Entry 7PS0 (X-ray diffraction, 2.92 A resolution); this record covers chains H and L of the 3 polymer chains in the assembly.

# Chain H
Molecule: Beta-24 heavy chain
From: Homo sapiens
Amino-acid sequence (228 residues; each row starts with the number of its first residue):
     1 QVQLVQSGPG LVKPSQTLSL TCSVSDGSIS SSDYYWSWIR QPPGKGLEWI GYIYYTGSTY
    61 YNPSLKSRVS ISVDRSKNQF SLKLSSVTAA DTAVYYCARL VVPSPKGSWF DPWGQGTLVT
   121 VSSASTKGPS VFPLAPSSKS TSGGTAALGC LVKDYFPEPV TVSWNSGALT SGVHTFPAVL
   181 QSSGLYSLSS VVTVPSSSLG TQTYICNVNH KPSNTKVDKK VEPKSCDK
Unresolved in the structure: 139-143, 226-228
Disulfide bonds: Cys22-Cys97, Cys150-Cys206

# Chain L
Molecule: Beta-24 light chain
From: Homo sapiens
Amino-acid sequence (216 residues; numbered 1 to 216; the number before each row is that of its first residue):
     1 SYELTQPASV SGSPGQSITI SCTGTSIDVG NYNLASWYQQ HPGKAPKLII YEGSRRPSGV
    61 SNRFSGAKSG NTASLTISGL QAEDEADYYC CSYVGSSTYV FGSGTKVTVL GQPKANPTVT
   121 LFPPSSEELQ ANKATLVCLI SDFYPGAVTV AWKADSSPVK AGVETTTPSK QSNNKYAASS
   181 YLSLTPEQWK SHRSYSCQVT HEGSTVEKTV APTECS
Unresolved in the structure: 214-216
Disulfide bonds: Cys22-Cys90, Cys138-Cys197

# How chain H and chain L interact
Residue-residue contacts - 69 pairs, chain H then chain L:
  Gln41(H) - Gln40(L)  hydrogen bond
  Gln41(H) - Tyr89(L)  hydrogen bond
  Lys45(H) - Tyr89(L)  hydrogen bond (backbone-side chain)
  Gly46(H) - Tyr89(L)
  Leu47(H) - Phe101(L)  hydrophobic
  Trp49(H) - Thr98(L)
  Trp49(H) - Tyr99(L)
  Tyr52(H) - Tyr99(L)  hydrophobic
  Tyr60(H) - Tyr93(L)
  Tyr60(H) - Ser97(L)  hydrogen bond (side chain-backbone)
  Pro63(H) - Thr98(L)
  Tyr96(H) - Gln40(L)
  Tyr96(H) - Lys44(L)
  Tyr96(H) - Ala45(L)  hydrophobic
  Leu100(H) - Tyr99(L)  hydrophobic
  Val102(H) - Tyr99(L)
  Pro105(H) - Tyr32(L)  hydrophobic
  Pro105(H) - Asn33(L)  hydrogen bond (backbone-backbone)
  Lys106(H) - Asn31(L)
  Lys106(H) - Tyr32(L)
  Lys106(H) - Asn33(L)  hydrogen bond (backbone-backbone)
  Lys106(H) - Leu34(L)  hydrogen bond (backbone-backbone)
  Lys106(H) - Glu52(L)
  Gly107(H) - Leu34(L)
  Ser108(H) - Ser36(L)
  Ser108(H) - Tyr99(L)
  Trp109(H) - Tyr38(L)
  Trp109(H) - Leu48(L)
  Trp109(H) - Tyr51(L)  hydrophobic
  Trp109(H) - Glu52(L)
  Phe110(H) - Tyr38(L)  hydrogen bond (backbone-side chain)
  Asp111(H) - Leu48(L)
  Trp113(H) - Tyr38(L)
  Trp113(H) - Pro46(L)  hydrophobic
  Gly114(H) - Ala45(L)
  Phe132(H) - Ser125(L)
  Phe132(H) - Glu128(L)
  Pro133(H) - Ser125(L)
  Pro133(H) - Glu127(L)
  Leu134(H) - Phe122(L)  hydrophobic
  Ala135(H) - Phe122(L)
  Ala147(H) - Thr120(L)
  Ala147(H) - Phe122(L)
  Leu148(H) - Phe122(L)  hydrophobic
  Leu151(H) - Tyr181(L)  hydrophobic
  Lys153(H) - Thr135(L)
  His174(H) - Gln171(L)  hydrogen bond
  His174(H) - Ala177(L)
  Phe176(H) - Leu139(L)  hydrophobic
  Phe176(H) - Ile140(L)
  Phe176(H) - Ala177(L)  hydrophobic
  Phe176(H) - Ala178(L)
  Phe176(H) - Ser179(L)
  Pro177(H) - Thr166(L)
  Pro177(H) - Ser169(L)
  Val179(H) - Glu164(L)
  Val179(H) - Thr165(L)
  Val179(H) - Thr166(L)
  Leu180(H) - Glu164(L)
  Gln181(H) - Glu164(L)
  Ser182(H) - Glu164(L)  hydrogen bond (backbone-side chain)
  Leu188(H) - Tyr181(L)
  Ser189(H) - Val137(L)
  Ser189(H) - Leu139(L)
  Ser189(H) - Tyr181(L)  hydrogen bond (backbone-side chain)
  Val191(H) - Phe122(L)  hydrophobic
  Val191(H) - Leu139(L)  hydrophobic
  Lys219(H) - Glu127(L)  salt bridge
  Lys224(H) - Pro123(L)
Interface residues without a listed pair, chain H (46 interface residues in all): Ile39, Glu48, Asn62, Asp154, Ala178, Ser187
Interface residues without a listed pair, chain L (43 interface residues in all): Cys91, Ser96, Lys133, Ser141, Ser183

# In short
46 residues of chain H and 43 residues of chain L are in contact; the contacts include 11 hydrogen bonds and 1
salt bridge. Polar pairs include Lys219(H)-Glu127(L), Gln41(H)-Gln40(L) and Gln41(H)-Tyr89(L).
Chain H is Beta-24 heavy chain and chain L is Beta-24 light chain, both from Homo sapiens; the structure,
Crystal structure of the receptor binding domain of SARS-CoV-2 beta variant spike glycoprotein in complex with
..., was determined by X-ray diffraction, deposited together with 7PS3, 7PS4, 7Q9K and 7Q9P.
